PDB entry 8GIX | electron microscopy, 3.90 A resolution | chains D and E

# Chain D (and E)
Name: Histone transcription regulator 3 homolog
Organism: Thermochaetoides thermophila DSM 1495
Notes: chain E of this document is another copy of the same molecule, construct and numbering; everything in this record applies to it too
UniProtKB: G0S723 (G0S723_CHATD); residues 1-2235 here = UniProt positions 1-2235
Sequence (2235 residues; each row starts with the number of its first residue):
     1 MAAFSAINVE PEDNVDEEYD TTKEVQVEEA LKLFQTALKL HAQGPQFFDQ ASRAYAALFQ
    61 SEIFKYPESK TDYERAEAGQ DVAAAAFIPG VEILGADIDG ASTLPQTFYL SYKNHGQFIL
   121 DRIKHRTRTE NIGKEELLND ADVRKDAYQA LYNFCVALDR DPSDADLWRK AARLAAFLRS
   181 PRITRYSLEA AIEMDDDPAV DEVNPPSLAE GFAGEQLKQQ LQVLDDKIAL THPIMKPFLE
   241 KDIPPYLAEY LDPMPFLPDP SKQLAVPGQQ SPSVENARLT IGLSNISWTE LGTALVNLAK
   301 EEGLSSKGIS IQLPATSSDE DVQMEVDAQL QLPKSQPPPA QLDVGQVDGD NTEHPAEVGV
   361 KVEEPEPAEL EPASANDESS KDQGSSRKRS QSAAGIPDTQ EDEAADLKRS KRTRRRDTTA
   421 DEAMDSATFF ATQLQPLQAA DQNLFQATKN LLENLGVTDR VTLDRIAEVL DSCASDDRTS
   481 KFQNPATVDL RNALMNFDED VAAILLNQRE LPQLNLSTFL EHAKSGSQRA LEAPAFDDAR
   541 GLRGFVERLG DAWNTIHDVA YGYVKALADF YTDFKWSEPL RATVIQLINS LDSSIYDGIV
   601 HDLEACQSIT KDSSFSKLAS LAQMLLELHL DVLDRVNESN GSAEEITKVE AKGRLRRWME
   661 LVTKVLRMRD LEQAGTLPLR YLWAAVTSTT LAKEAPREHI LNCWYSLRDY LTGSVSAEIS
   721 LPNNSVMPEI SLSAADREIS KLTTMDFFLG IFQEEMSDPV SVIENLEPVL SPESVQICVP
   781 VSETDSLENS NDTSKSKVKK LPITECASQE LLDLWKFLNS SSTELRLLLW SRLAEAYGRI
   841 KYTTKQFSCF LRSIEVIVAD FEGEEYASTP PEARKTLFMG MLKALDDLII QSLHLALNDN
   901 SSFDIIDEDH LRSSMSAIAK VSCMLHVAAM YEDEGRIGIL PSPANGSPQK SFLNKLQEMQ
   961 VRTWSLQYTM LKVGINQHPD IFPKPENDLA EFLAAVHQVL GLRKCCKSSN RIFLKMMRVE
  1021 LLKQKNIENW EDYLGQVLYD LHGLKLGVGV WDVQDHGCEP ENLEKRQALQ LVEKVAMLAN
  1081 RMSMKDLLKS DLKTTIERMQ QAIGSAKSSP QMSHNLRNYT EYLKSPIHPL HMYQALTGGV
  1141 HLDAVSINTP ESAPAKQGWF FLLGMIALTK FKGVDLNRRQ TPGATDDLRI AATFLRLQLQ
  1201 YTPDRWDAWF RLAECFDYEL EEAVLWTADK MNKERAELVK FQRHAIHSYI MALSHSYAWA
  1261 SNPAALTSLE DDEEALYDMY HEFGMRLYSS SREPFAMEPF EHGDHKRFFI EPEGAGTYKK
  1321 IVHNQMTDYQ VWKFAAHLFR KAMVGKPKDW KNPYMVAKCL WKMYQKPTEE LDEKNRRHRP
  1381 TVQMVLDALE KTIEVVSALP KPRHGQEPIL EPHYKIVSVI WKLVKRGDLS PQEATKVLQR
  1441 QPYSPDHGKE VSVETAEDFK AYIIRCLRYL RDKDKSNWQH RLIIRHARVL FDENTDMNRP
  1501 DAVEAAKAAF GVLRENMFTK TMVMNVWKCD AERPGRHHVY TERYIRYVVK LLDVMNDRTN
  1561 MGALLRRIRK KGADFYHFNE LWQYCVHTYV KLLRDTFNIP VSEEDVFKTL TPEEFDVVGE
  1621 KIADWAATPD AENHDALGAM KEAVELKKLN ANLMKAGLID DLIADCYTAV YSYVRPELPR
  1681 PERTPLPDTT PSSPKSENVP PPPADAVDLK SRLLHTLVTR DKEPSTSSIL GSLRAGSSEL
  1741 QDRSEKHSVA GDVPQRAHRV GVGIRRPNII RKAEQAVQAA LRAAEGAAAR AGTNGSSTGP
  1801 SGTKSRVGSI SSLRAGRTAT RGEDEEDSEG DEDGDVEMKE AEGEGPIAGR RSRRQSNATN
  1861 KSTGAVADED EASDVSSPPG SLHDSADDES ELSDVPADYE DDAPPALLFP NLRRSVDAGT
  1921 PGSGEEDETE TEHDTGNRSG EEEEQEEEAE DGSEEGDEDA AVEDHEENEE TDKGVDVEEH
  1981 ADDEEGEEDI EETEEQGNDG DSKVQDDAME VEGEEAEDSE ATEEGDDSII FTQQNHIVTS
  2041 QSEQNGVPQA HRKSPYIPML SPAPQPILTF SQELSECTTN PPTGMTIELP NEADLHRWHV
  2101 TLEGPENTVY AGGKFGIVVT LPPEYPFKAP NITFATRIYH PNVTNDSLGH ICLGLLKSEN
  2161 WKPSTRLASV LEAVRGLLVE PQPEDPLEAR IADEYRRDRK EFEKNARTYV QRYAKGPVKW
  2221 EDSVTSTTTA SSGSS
Not modelled in the structure: 1-425, 507-756, 771-808, 1306-1321, 1480-2235 (chain E: 1-425, 524-758, 771-808, 1306-1321, 1678-1765, 1794-2235)
From the paper describing this entry:
  - mutagenesis - K1358A/K1362A: abolished binding to nucleic acids

# Interface between chain D and chain E
Contacting residue pairs - 12 pairs, chain D then chain E:
  Ile-763(D) with Arg-1117(E)
  Glu-764(D) with Arg-1117(E)
  Ile-840(D) with Pro-1110(E)
  Tyr-842(D) with Pro-1110(E); Gln-1111(E); Val-1145(E)
  Lys-845(D) with His-1114(E), hydrogen bond
  Pro-1110(D) with Ile-840(E)
  Gln-1111(D) with Tyr-842(E)
  Arg-1117(D) with Val-760(E); Ile-763(E)
  Val-1145(D) with Tyr-842(E)
Interface residues without a listed pair, chain D (13 interface residues in all): Val-760, Glu-767, Ile-905, His-1114
Interface residues without a listed pair, chain E (13 interface residues in all): Glu-764, Ile-905, Asn-1118, Asp-1143

# In short
The chain D/chain E interface involves 13 residues from each chain, with 1 hydrogen bond. Its one
hydrogen-bonded contact is Lys-845(D)/His-1114(E). From the paper: K1358A/K1362A of chain D abolish binding to
nucleic acids.
Both chains are Histone transcription regulator 3 homolog (Thermochaetoides thermophila DSM 1495). Entry 8GIX
(Chaetomium thermophilum Hir3) was determined by electron microscopy together with 8GHA from the same study.
